Entry 4LF4 (X-ray diffraction, 3.34 A resolution); this record covers chains A and N of the 21 polymer chains in the assembly.

[Chain A]
Molecule: 16S rRNA
Organism: Thermus thermophilus
Sequence (1522 nucleotides; each row starts with the number of its first residue; note: 43 numbers in that range are skipped by the numbering (no residue carries them; nothing is unmodelled there); a row labelled like 190A-190L holds insertion residues (190A, then the next letters in order); numbering starts at 0):
     0 UUUGUUGGAGAGUUUGAUCCUGGCUCAGGGUGAACGCUGGCGGCGUGCCU
    50 AAGACAUGCAAGUCGUGCGGG
    73 CCGCGGGGUUUU
    88 ACUCCG
    95 UGGUC
   101 AGCGGCGGACGGGUGAGUAACGCGUGGGU
  129A G
   130 ACCUACCCGGAAGAGGGGGACAACCCGGGGAAACUCGGGCUAAUCCCCCA
   180 UGUGGACCCGC
190A-190L CCCUUGGGGUGU
   191 GUCCAAAGGGCUUU
   216 GCCCGCUUCCGGAUGGGCCCGCGUCCCAUCAGCUAGUUGGUGGGGUAAUG
   266 GCCCACCAAGGCGACGACGGGUAGCCGGUCUGAGAGGAUGGCCGGCCACA
   316 GGGGCACUGAGACACGGGCCCCACUCCUACGGGAGGCAGCAGUUAGGAAU
   366 CUUCCGCAAUGGGCGCAAGCCUGACGGAGCGACGCCGCUUGGAGGAAGAA
   416 GCCCUUCGGGGUGUAAACUCCUGAA
   442 CCCGGGACGAAACCCCCGACGA
   474 GGGGACUGACGGUACCGGG
   494 GUAAUAGCGCCGGCCAACUCCGUGCCAGCAGCCGCGGUAAUACGGAGGGC
   544 GCGAGCGUUACCCGGAUUCACUGGGCGUAAAGGGCGUGUAGGCGGCCUGG
   594 GGCGUCCCAUGUGAAAGACCACGGCUCAACCGUGGGGGAGCGUGGGAUAC
   644 GCUCAGGCUAGACGGUGGGAGAGGGUGGUGGAAUUCCCGGAGUAGCGGUG
   694 AAAUGCGCAGAUACCGGGAGGAACGCCGAUGGCGAAGGCAGCCACCUGGU
   744 CCACCCGUGACGCUGAGGCGCGAAAGCGUGGGGAGCAAACCGGAUUAGAU
   794 ACCCGGGUAGUCCACGCCCUAAACGAUGCGCGCUAGGUCUCUGGGUCU
   848 CCUGGGGGCCGAAGCUAACGCGUUAAGCGCGCCGCCUGGGGAGUACGGCC
   898 GCAAGGCUGAAACUCAAAGGAAUUGACGGGGGCCCGCACAAGCGGUGGAG
   948 CAUGUGGUUUAAUUCGAAGXAACGCGAAGAACCUUACCAGGCCUUGACAU
   998 GCUAGG
 1003A G
  1004 AACCCGGGUGAAAGCCUGGGGUGCCCC
1030A-1030D GCGA
  1031 GGGGAGCCCUAGCACAGGUGCUGCAUGGCCGUCGUCAGCUCGUGCCGUGA
  1081 GGUGUUGGGUUAAGUCCCGCAACGAGCGCAACCCCCGCCGUUAGUUGCCA
  1131 GCGGUUCGGCCGGGCACUCUAACGGGACUGCCCGCGAAA
  1171 GCGGGAGGAAGGAGGGGACGACGUCUGGUCAGCAUGGCCCUUACGGCCUG
  1221 GGCGACACACGUGCUACAAUGCCCACUACAAAGCGAUGCCACCCGGCAAC
  1271 GGGGAGCUAAUCGCAAAAAGGUGGGCCCAGUUCGGAUUGGGGUCUGCAAC
  1321 CCGACCCCAUGAAGCCGGAAUCGCUAGUAAUCGCGGAUCAG
 1361A C
  1362 CAUGCCGCGGUGAAUACGUUCCCGGGCCUUGUACACACXGCCXGUXACGC
  1412 CAUGGGAGCGGGCUCUACCCGAAGUCGCCGGG
  1446 AGCCUACGGG
  1459 CAGGCGCCGAGGGUAGGGCCCGUGACUGGGGCGAAGUCGUAACAAGGUAG
  1509 CUGUACCGGAAGGUGCGGCUGGAU
 1532A C
  1533 CA
  1536 CUCCUUUCU
Not modelled in the structure: 0-4, 1532A, 1536-1538
Differences from the reference sequence: conflict C1533 (A2157 in M26923.1), A1534 (C2158 in M26923.1)
Modified residues: PSU (pseudouridine-5'-monophosphate) at position 516, 7MG (7N-methyl-8-hydroguanosine-5'-monophosphate) at position 527, M2G (N2-dimethylguanosine-5'-monophosphate) at position 966, 5MC (5-methylcytidine-5'-monophosphate) at position 967, 2MG (2N-methylguanosine-5'-monophosphate) at position 1207, 5MC (5-methylcytidine-5'-monophosphate) at position 1400, 4OC (4n,o2'-methylcytidine-5'-monophosphate) at position 1402, 5MC (5-methylcytidine-5'-monophosphate) at position 1404, 5MC (5-methylcytidine-5'-monophosphate) at position 1407, UR3 (3-methyluridine-5'-monophoshate) at position 1498, PSU (pseudouridine-5'-monophosphate) at position 1540, PSU (pseudouridine-5'-monophosphate) at position 1541
Metal / ion sites: Mg2+ site 1: U12, G22; Mg2+ site 2: U12, C526, A914; Mg2+ site 3 near G21 (its only coordinating residue here); Mg2+ site 4: C48, G115; Mg2+ site 5 near A53 (its only coordinating residue here); Mg2+ site 6: G61, U62, G105; Mg2+ site 7 near G107 (its only coordinating residue here); Mg2+ site 8: A109, G331; Mg2+ site 9: A116, G117, G289; Mg2+ site 10: C121, G124, U125, G236; Mg2+ site 11 near G157 (its only coordinating residue here); Mg2+ site 12: C174, C175; 65 more Mg2+ sites not listed; 3 more K+ sites not listed
Ligand contacts: gentamicin c1a (LLL; (2R,3R,4R,5R)-2-((1S,2S,3R,4S,6R)-4,6-diamino-3-((2R,3R,6S)-3-amino-6-(aminomethyl)-tetrahydro-2H-pyran-2-yloxy)-2-hydr oxycyclohexyloxy)-5-methyl-4-(methylamino)-tetrahydro-2H-pyran-3,5-diol): 5MC_1404, G1405, U1406, 5MC_1407, A1408, C1409, G1491, A1492, A1493, G1494, U1495

[Chain N]
Name: ribosomal protein S14
Organism: Thermus thermophilus
Reference sequence: Q5SHQ1 (RS14Z_THET8); residues 1-61 here = UniProt positions 1-61
Chain sequence (61 residues; numbered 1 to 61; the number before each row is that of its first residue):
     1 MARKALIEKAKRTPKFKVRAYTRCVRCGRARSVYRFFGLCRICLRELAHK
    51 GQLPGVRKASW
Not modelled in the structure: 1
Metal / ion sites: Zn2+: Cys24, Cys27, Cys40, Cys43

[Interface between chain A and chain N]
Residue-residue contacts (70; chain A residue first):
  G973(A) with Arg29(N), hydrogen bond to the sugar; Arg41(N), hydrogen bond to the phosphate
  A974(A) with Arg29(N), salt bridge to the phosphate; Arg31(N), hydrogen bond to the sugar; Ser32(N), hydrogen bond to the phosphate; Arg41(N), salt bridge to the phosphate
  A975(A) with Ser32(N), hydrogen bond to the sugar; Tyr34(N), base contact
  G976(A) with Arg31(N), phosphate contact; Ser32(N), hydrogen bond to the phosphate
  C979(A) with Val18(N), hydrogen bond to the base; Arg19(N), hydrogen bond to the base
  C980(A) with Val18(N), base contact; Arg19(N), hydrogen bond to the sugar; Tyr21(N), sugar contact
  U981(A) with Leu6(N), phosphate contact; Tyr21(N), sugar contact; Arg23(N), phosphate contact; Ala30(N), phosphate contact
  U982(A) with Arg23(N), salt bridge to the phosphate; Arg31(N), salt bridge to the phosphate
  A983(A) with Arg3(N), salt bridge to the phosphate; Leu6(N), phosphate contact
  A994(A) with Ala5(N), base contact; Glu8(N), sugar contact
  A1015(A) with Lys15(N), hydrogen bond to the phosphate
  A1016(A) with Lys15(N), salt bridge to the phosphate
  G1047(A) with Lys4(N), phosphate contact
  G1048(A) with Arg3(N), phosphate contact; Lys4(N), hydrogen bond to the phosphate
  U1049(A) with Ala2(N), hydrogen bond to the base; Arg3(N), sugar contact
  G1050(A) with Arg3(N), salt bridge to the phosphate
  C1059(A) with Arg45(N), hydrogen bond to the phosphate
  C1060(A) with Arg45(N), salt bridge to the phosphate
  C1113(A) with Arg57(N), sugar contact
  C1114(A) with Ser60(N), hydrogen bond to the sugar
  C1115(A) with Trp61(N), hydrogen bond to the sugar
  G1186(A) with Trp61(N), hydrogen bond to the base
  G1187(A) with Ser60(N), hydrogen bond to the base; Trp61(N), sugar contact
  A1188(A) with Lys58(N), hydrogen bond to the phosphate; Ser60(N), sugar contact
  C1189(A) with Lys58(N), salt bridge to the phosphate
  G1202(A) with Ala2(N), phosphate contact; Cys27(N), hydrogen bond to the sugar; Arg29(N), hydrogen bond to the sugar; Ile42(N), base contact; Cys43(N), base contact; Glu46(N), hydrogen bond to the base
  C1203(A) with Ala2(N), phosphate contact; Cys27(N), sugar contact
  G1216(A) with Arg3(N), salt bridge to the phosphate; Ala5(N), phosphate contact
  C1217(A) with Ala5(N), phosphate contact
  U1219(A) with Lys15(N), salt bridge to the phosphate; Arg19(N), salt bridge to the phosphate
  G1316(A) with Val18(N), sugar contact
  C1317(A) with Phe16(N), stacking on the base; Lys17(N), phosphate contact; Arg19(N), base contact
  A1357(A) with Tyr34(N), sugar contact
  U1358(A) with Val33(N), sugar contact; Tyr34(N), phosphate contact; Arg35(N), salt bridge to the phosphate
  C1359(A) with Thr22(N), hydrogen bond to the phosphate; Arg35(N), phosphate contact
  A1360(A) with Val18(N), base contact
  G1368(A) with Trp61(N), phosphate contact
  C1369(A) with Trp61(N), hydrogen bond to the phosphate
Interface residues without a listed pair, chain A (42 interface residues in all): C995, C1218, G1220, A1318
Interface residues without a listed pair, chain N (32 interface residues in all): Phe36

[In short]
42 residues of chain A and 32 residues of chain N are in contact; the contacts include 23 hydrogen bonds, 13
salt bridges and 1 aromatic stacking contact. Polar contacts include C979(A)-Val18(N), C979(A)-Arg19(N) and
U1049(A)-Ala2(N). Chain A binds gentamicin c1a.
Chain A is 16S rRNA and chain N is ribosomal protein S14, both from Thermus thermophilus; the structure,
Crystal Structure of 30S ribosomal subunit from Thermus thermophilus, was determined by X-ray diffraction.
